Entry 2OBQ (X-ray diffraction, 2.50 A resolution); this record covers chains A and C of the 4 polymer chains in the assembly.

Chain A (and C):
Molecule: Hepatitis C virus
From: Hepatitis C virus
Notes: chain C of this document is another copy of the same molecule, construct and numbering; everything in this record applies to it too
UniProt: Q9ELS8 (Q9ELS8_9HEPC); residues 1-181 here correspond to UniProt positions 1027-1207 (UniProt number = residue number + 1026)
Amino-acid sequence (200 residues; numbered -10 to 189; the number before each row is that of its first residue; numbers below 1 keep their minus sign (Met-10 is residue -10)):
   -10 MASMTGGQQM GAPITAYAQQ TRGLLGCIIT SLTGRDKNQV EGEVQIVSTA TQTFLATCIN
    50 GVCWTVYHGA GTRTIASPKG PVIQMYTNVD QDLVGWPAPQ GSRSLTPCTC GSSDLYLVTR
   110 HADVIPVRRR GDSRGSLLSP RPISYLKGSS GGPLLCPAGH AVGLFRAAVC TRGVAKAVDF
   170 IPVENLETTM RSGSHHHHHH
Not modelled in the structure: -10 to 0, 181-189 (chain C: -10 to 28, 180-189)
Construct notes: cloning artifact (-10 to 0, 182-183); conflict Arg119 (Gln1145 in Q9ELS8); expression tag (184-189)
Ion coordination: Zn2+: Cys97, Cys99, Cys145

How chain A and chain C interact:
Residue-residue contacts (17; chain A residue first):
  Ala1(A) with Tyr105(C)
  Pro2(A) with Tyr105(C); Val113(C); Cys145(C); Pro146(C); Gly148(C)
  Ile3(A) with Pro146(C), hydrogen bond (backbone-backbone); Ala147(C); Gly148(C)
  Tyr105(A) with Pro146(C); Ala147(C), hydrophobic
  Val113(A) with Ala147(C); His149(C), hydrogen bond (backbone-side chain)
  Pro115(A) with Cys99(C), hydrophobic
  Leu127(A) with Thr98(C); Cys99(C), hydrophobic
  Ser128(A) with Thr98(C), hydrogen bond
Other interface residues (no listed pair), chain A (9 interface residues in all): Thr4
Other interface residues (no listed pair), chain C (10 interface residues in all): Leu144

Overview:
Chain A and chain C form an interface of 9 and 10 residues respectively, with 3 hydrogen bonds. Polar pairs
include Val113(A)-His149(C), Ser128(A)-Thr98(C) and Ile3(A)-Pro146(C). The Zn2+ site is built by Cys97(A),
Cys99(A) and Cys145(A).
Chain A and chain C are both Hepatitis C virus (Hepatitis C virus); the structure, Discovery of the HCV NS3/4A
Protease Inhibitor SCH503034. Key Steps in Structure-Based Optimization, was determined by X-ray diffraction
together with 2O8M, 2OBO, 2OC0, 2OC1, 2OC7 and 2OC8 from the same study.
